Entry 7VYL (electron microscopy, 2.79 A resolution); this record covers chains A and B of the 5 polymer chains in the assembly.

== Chain A ==
Name: Capsid protein VP1
From: Coxsackievirus B3
UniProtKB: P03313 (POLG_CXB3N); residues 1-281 here correspond to UniProt positions 571-851 (UniProt number = residue number + 570)
Sequence (281 residues; row label = number of the first residue in the row):
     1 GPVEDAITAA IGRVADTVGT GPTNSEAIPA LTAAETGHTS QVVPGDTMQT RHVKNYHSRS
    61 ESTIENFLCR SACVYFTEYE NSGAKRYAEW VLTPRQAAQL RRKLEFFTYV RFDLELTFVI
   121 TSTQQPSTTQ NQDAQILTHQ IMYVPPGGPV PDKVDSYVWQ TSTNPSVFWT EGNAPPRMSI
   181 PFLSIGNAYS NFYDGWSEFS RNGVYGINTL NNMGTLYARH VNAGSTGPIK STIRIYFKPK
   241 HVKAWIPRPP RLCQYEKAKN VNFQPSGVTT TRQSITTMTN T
Disordered / not traced: 1-12
Differences from the reference sequence: variant E80 (Lys650 in P03313)

== Chain B ==
Name: Capsid protein VP2
From: Coxsackievirus B3
UniProtKB: P03313 (POLG_CXB3N); residues 1-263 here correspond to UniProt positions 70-332 (UniProt number = residue number + 69)
Sequence (263 residues; each row starts with the number of its first residue):
     1 SPTVEECGYS DRARSITLGN STITTQECAN VVVGYGVWPD YLKDSEATAE DQPTQPDVAT
    61 CRFYTLDSVQ WQKTSPGWWW KLPDALSNLG LFGQNMQYHY LGRTGYTVHV QCNASKFHQG
   121 CLLVVCVPEA EMGCATLDNT PSSAELLGGD SAKEFADKPV ASGSNKLVQR VVYNAGMGVG
   181 VGNLTIFPHQ WINLRTNNSA TIVMPYTNSV PMDNMFRHNN VTLMVIPFVP LDYCPGSTTY
   241 VPITVTIAPM CAEYNGLRLA GHQ
Disordered / not traced: 1-7
Differences from the reference sequence: variant S151 (Thr220 in P03313)

== How chain A and chain B interact ==
Pairs across the interface (92; chain A residue first):
  A34(A) with W191(B)
  E35(A) with Q190(B); W191(B), hydrogen bond (backbone-backbone); N193(B), hydrogen bond; T196(B), hydrogen bond
  T36(A) with A29(B); V32(B); Q190(B), hydrogen bond (backbone-side chain)
  G37(A) with H189(B)
  T108(A) with E129(B)
  Y109(A) with E129(B), hydrogen bond; N208(B); S209(B)
  N187(A) with S209(B), hydrogen bond (backbone-backbone); P211(B)
  A188(A) with S209(B)
  S190(A) with S209(B), hydrogen bond
  F192(A) with E129(B); E131(B)
  Y193(A) with E129(B); E131(B), hydrogen bond (backbone-side chain); R217(B); H218(B)
  D194(A) with K81(B), salt bridge; E129(B), hydrogen bond (backbone-side chain); A130(B); H218(B); N219(B), hydrogen bond (backbone-backbone); T222(B)
  G195(A) with R217(B)
  W196(A) with S143(B); L146(B), hydrophobic; L147(B), hydrophobic; R217(B), hydrogen bond (backbone-backbone)
  S197(A) with R217(B), hydrogen bond (backbone-side chain)
  E198(A) with R217(B)
  F199(A) with N214(B); R217(B); Q263(B)
  S200(A) with Q263(B)
  R201(A) with D84(B), salt bridge; S143(B); L147(B); F216(B), hydrogen bond (side chain-backbone)
  Y205(A) with A130(B); E131(B); M132(B), hydrogen bond (side chain-backbone); P141(B); L146(B), hydrophobic
  G206(A) with E131(B)
  L210(A) with S209(B)
  I246(A) with Y35(B); P128(B), hydrophobic; F187(B), hydrophobic
  P247(A) with I186(B); F187(B)
  R248(A) with P128(B), hydrogen bond (side chain-backbone); E129(B), hydrogen bond (side chain-backbone); M177(B); F187(B)
  P249(A) with V179(B); N183(B); I186(B); F187(B)
  P250(A) with V179(B)
  R251(A) with G178(B)
  L252(A) with N174(B); G178(B); G180(B)
  C253(A) with G178(B)
  E256(A) with L137(B)
  K257(A) with L137(B); D138(B), salt bridge
  V261(A) with E131(B); M132(B)
  N262(A) with G133(B); C134(B), hydrogen bond (side chain-backbone); T136(B), hydrogen bond (side chain-backbone); L137(B), hydrogen bond (side chain-backbone); N139(B), hydrogen bond (side chain-backbone)
  F263(A) with L137(B); Q169(B); N174(B); G176(B); G178(B)
  Q264(A) with L137(B)
  P265(A) with P159(B), hydrophobic; Q169(B); N174(B)
  S266(A) with Y173(B); N174(B), hydrogen bond (backbone-side chain)
  V268(A) with Y173(B)
Other interface residues (no listed pair), chain A (43 interface residues in all): G186, Y189, V204, N260
Other interface residues (no listed pair), chain B (55 interface residues in all): Y100, T140, V171, L184, N197, T207, V210, H262

== Summary ==
43 residues of chain A and 55 residues of chain B are in contact, with 21 hydrogen bonds and 3 salt bridges.
Polar contacts include D194(A)-K81(B), R201(A)-D84(B) and K257(A)-D138(B).
Here chain A is Capsid protein VP1 and chain B is Capsid protein VP2, both from Coxsackievirus B3. Entry 7VYL
(Coxsackievirus B3 at pH5.5 (VP3-234Q) incubation with coxsackievirus and adenovirus receptor for 20min) was
determined by electron microscopy together with 7VXH, 7VXZ, 7VY0, 7VY5, 7VY6, 7VYK and 3 further entries from
the same study.
